PDB entry 6KLB | electron microscopy, 4.10 A resolution (low resolution: residue-level contacts below are approximate; hydrogen-bond / salt-bridge calls are withheld) | chains A and G of the 6 polymer chains in the assembly

== Chain A ==
Name: LbCas12a
Source organism: Lachnospiraceae bacterium
Amino-acid sequence (1228 residues; each row starts with the number of its first residue):
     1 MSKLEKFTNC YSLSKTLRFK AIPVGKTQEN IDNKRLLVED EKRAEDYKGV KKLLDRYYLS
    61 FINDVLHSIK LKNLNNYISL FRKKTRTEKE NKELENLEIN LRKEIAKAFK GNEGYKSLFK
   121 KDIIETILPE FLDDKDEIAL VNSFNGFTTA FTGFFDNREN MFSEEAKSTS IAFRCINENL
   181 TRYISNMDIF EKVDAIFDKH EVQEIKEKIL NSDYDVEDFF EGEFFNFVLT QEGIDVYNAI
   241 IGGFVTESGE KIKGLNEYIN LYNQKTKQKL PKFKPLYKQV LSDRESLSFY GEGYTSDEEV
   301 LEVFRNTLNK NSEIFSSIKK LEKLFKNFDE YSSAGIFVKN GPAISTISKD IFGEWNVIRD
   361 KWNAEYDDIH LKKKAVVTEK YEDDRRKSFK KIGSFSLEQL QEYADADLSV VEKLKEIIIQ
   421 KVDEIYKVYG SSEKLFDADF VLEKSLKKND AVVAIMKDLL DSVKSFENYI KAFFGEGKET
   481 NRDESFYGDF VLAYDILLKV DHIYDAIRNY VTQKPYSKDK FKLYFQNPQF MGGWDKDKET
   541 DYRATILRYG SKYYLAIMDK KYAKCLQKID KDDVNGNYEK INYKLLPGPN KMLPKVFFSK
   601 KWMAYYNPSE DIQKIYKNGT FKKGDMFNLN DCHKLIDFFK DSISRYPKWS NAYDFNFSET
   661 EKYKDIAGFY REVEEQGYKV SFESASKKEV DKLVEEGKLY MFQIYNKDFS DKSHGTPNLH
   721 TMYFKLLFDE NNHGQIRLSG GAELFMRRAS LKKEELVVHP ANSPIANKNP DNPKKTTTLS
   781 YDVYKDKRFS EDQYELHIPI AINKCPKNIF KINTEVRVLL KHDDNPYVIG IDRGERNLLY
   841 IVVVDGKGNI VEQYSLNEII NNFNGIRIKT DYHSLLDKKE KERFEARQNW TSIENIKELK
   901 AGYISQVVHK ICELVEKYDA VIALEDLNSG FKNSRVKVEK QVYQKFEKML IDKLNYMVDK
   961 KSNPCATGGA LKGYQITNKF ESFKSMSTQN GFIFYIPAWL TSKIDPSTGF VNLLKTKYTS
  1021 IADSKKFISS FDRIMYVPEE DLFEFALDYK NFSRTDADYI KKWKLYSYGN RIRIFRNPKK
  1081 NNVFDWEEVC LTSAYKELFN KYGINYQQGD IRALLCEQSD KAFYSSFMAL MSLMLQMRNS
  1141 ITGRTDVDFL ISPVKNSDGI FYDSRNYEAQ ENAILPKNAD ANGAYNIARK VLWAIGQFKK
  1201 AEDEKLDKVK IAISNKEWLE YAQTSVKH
Unresolved in the structure: 283-292, 586-677, 1077-1083, 1228

== Chain G ==
Molecule: crRNA
Sequence (42 nucleotides; each row starts with the number of its first residue):
     1 AAUUUCUACU AAGUGUAGAU CGGUCUCGCA AAGAAUGGAU AU
Unresolved in the structure: 26-42
Ion coordination: Mg2+ near A17 (its only coordinating residue here)

== Chain A / chain G interface ==
Residue-residue contacts (98):
  Ser-14(A) / C21(G)
  Ser-14(A) / G22(G)
  Lys-15(A) / C21(G)
  Lys-15(A) / G22(G)
  Thr-16(A) / C21(G)
  Thr-16(A) / G22(G)
  Arg-18(A) / U4(G)
  Arg-18(A) / C21(G)
  Phe-19(A) / U4(G)
  Lys-20(A) / U4(G)
  Lys-514(A) / U7(G)
  Tyr-516(A) / C6(G)
  Lys-518(A) / U5(G)
  Lys-518(A) / C6(G)
  Lys-520(A) / G22(G)
  Asn-706(A) / U4(G)
  Lys-707(A) / U3(G)
  Lys-707(A) / U4(G)
  Lys-707(A) / U16(G)
  Asp-708(A) / U16(G)
  Ser-710(A) / G15(G)
  Lys-712(A) / G15(G)
  Ser-713(A) / U16(G)
  His-714(A) / A12(G)
  His-714(A) / U16(G)
  Gly-715(A) / A17(G)
  Thr-716(A) / A17(G)
  Asn-718(A) / U4(G)
  Leu-719(A) / U20(G)
  His-720(A) / U4(G)
  His-720(A) / U20(G)
  His-720(A) / C21(G)
  Arg-747(A) / U5(G)
  His-759(A) / A1(G)
  Ile-765(A) / A1(G)
  Ala-766(A) / A1(G)
  Asn-767(A) / A1(G)
  Asn-767(A) / U10(G)
  Asn-767(A) / A11(G)
  Lys-768(A) / C9(G)
  Lys-768(A) / U10(G)
  Asn-769(A) / U10(G)
  Asn-772(A) / U10(G)
  Asn-772(A) / A11(G)
  Lys-774(A) / A11(G)
  Lys-774(A) / A12(G)
  Lys-774(A) / G13(G)
  Thr-777(A) / U10(G)
  Thr-777(A) / A11(G)
  Thr-777(A) / G13(G)
  Leu-779(A) / A2(G)
  Leu-779(A) / G13(G)
  Tyr-781(A) / A2(G)
  Tyr-781(A) / G13(G)
  Tyr-781(A) / U14(G)
  Asp-782(A) / U14(G)
  Val-783(A) / A1(G)
  Val-783(A) / A2(G)
  Tyr-784(A) / A1(G)
  Tyr-784(A) / A2(G)
  Lys-785(A) / A1(G)
  Lys-785(A) / A2(G)
  Asp-786(A) / A2(G)
  Asp-786(A) / U3(G)
  Lys-787(A) / U3(G)
  Arg-788(A) / U3(G)
  Arg-788(A) / U5(G)
  Arg-788(A) / C6(G)
  Phe-789(A) / C6(G)
  Gln-793(A) / U4(G)
  Gln-793(A) / U5(G)
  Glu-795(A) / U4(G)
  Glu-795(A) / U5(G)
  His-797(A) / G22(G)
  Asn-861(A) / A11(G)
  Asn-861(A) / A17(G)
  Asn-862(A) / A17(G)
  Phe-863(A) / A11(G)
  Phe-863(A) / U16(G)
  Phe-863(A) / A17(G)
  Ile-868(A) / A11(G)
  Thr-870(A) / A8(G)
  Thr-870(A) / A11(G)
  Tyr-872(A) / A8(G)
  Leu-875(A) / A8(G)
  Leu-875(A) / C9(G)
  Glu-898(A) / C6(G)
  Glu-898(A) / U7(G)
  Leu-899(A) / A8(G)
  Gly-902(A) / U7(G)
  Gln-906(A) / G18(G)
  His-909(A) / G18(G)
  His-909(A) / A19(G)
  Lys-953(A) / A19(G)
  Lys-953(A) / U20(G)
  Lys-960(A) / G18(G)
  Lys-960(A) / A19(G)
  Lys-961(A) / G18(G)
Interface residues without a listed pair, chain A (68 interface residues in all): Ala-150, Phe-154, Asn-157, Pro-717, Ile-866, Lys-879, Ser-905, Asp-952
Interface residues without a listed pair, chain G (25 interface residues in all): G23, U24, C25

== In short ==
Chain A and chain G form an interface of 68 and 25 residues respectively.
Here chain A is LbCas12a (Lachnospiraceae bacterium) and chain G is crRNA. Entry 6KLB (Structure of
LbCas12a-crRNA complex bound to AcrVA4 (form B complex)) was determined by electron microscopy.
